PDB entry 8T1X | electron microscopy, 3.30 A resolution | chains A and E of the 8 polymer chains in the assembly

[Chain A (and E)]
Molecule: Mature major capsid protein gp23*
From: Escherichia phage T4
Notes: chain E of this document is another copy of the same molecule, construct and numbering; everything in this record applies to it too
Reference sequence: P04535 (CAPSH_BPT4); residues 66-521 here = UniProt positions 66-521
Sequence (456 residues; numbered 66 to 521; the number before each row is that of its first residue):
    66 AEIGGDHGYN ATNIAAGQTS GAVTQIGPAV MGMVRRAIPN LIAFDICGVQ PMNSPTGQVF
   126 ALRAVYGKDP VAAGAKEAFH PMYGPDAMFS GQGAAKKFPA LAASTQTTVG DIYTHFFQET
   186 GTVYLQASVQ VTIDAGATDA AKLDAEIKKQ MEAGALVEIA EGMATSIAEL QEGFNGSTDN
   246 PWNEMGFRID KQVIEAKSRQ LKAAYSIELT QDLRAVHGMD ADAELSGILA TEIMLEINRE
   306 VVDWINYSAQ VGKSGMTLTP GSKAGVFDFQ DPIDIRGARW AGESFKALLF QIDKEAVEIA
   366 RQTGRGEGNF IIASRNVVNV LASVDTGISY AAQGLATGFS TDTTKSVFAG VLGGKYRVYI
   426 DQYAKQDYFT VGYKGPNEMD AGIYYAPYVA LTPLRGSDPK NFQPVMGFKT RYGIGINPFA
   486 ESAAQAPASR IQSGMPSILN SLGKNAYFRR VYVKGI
Construct notes: variant Thr275 (Ala in P04535)

[How chain A and chain E interact]
Contacting residue pairs (13):
  Met228(A) - Tyr74(E)
  Ala229(A) - Tyr74(E)
  Thr230(A) - Gly70(E)
  Thr230(A) - Asp71(E)
  Thr230(A) - Tyr74(E)
  Ser231(A) - Asp71(E)  hydrogen bond
  Glu234(A) - Ile68(E)
  Glu234(A) - Gly69(E)  hydrogen bond (side chain-backbone)
  Glu234(A) - Gly70(E)  hydrogen bond (side chain-backbone)
  Leu235(A) - Ile68(E)  hydrophobic
  Phe239(A) - Ile68(E)  hydrophobic
  Asn240(A) - Ala66(E)
  Asn240(A) - Ile68(E)

[In short]
The interface between chain A and chain E involves 8 residues on one side and 6 on the other; the contacts
include 3 hydrogen bonds. Polar pairs include Ser231(A)-Asp71(E), Glu234(A)-Gly69(E) and Glu234(A)-Gly70(E).
Both chains are Mature major capsid protein gp23* (Escherichia phage T4). Entry 8T1X (T4 highly immunogenic
outer capsid protein C-terminal domain bound to the vertex-proximal gp23* capsomer of the ...) was determined
by electron microscopy (same publication as 8T9R).
